PDB entry 6GYR | X-ray diffraction, 3.10 A resolution | chain A

== Chain A ==
Name: Histone acetyltransferase p300
Source organism: Homo sapiens
Notes: EC 2.3.1.48, 2.3.1.-
UniProt: Q09472 (EP300_HUMAN); residue numbers follow UniProt; this construct covers 1046-1533, 1566-1664
Chain sequence (588 residues; numbered 1045 to 1664; 32 numbers in that range are skipped by the numbering (no residue carries them; nothing is unmodelled there); the number before each row is that of its first residue):
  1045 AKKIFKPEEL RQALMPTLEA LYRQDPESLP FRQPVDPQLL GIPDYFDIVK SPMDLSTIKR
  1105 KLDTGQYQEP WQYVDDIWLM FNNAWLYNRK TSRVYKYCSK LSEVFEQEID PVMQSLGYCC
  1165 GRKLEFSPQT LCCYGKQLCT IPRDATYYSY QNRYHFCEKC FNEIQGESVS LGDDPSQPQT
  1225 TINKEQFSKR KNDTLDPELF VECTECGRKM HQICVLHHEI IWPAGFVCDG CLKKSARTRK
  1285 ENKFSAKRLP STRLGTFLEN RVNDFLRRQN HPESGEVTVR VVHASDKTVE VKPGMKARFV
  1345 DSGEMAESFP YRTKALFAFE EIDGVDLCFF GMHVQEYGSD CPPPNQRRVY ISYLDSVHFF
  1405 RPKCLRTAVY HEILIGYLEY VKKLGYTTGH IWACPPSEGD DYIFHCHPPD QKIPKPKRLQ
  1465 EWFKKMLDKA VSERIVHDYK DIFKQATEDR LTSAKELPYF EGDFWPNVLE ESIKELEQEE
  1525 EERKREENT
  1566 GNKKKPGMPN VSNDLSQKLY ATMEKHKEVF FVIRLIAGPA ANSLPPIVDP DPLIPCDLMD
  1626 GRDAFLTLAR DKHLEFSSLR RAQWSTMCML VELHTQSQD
Sequence notes: expression tag (1045); engineered mutation Phe1467 (Tyr in Q09472)
UniProt features mapped onto this chain:
  - region: Tyr1397 to Asp1399 (Interaction with histone)
  - binding site (acetyl-CoA): Leu1398 to Ser1400, Arg1410, Thr1411, Ile1457, Arg1462, Trp1466
  - modified residue (N6-acetyllysine): Lys1180, Lys1336, Lys1473, Lys1499, Lys1583
Metal / ion sites: Zn2+ site 1: Cys1163, Cys1164, His1255, Cys1258; Zn2+ site 2: Cys1177, Cys1183, Cys1201; Zn2+ site 3: Cys1247, Cys1250, Cys1272, Cys1275; Zn2+ site 4: His1315, Cys1408 (shared with 2 residues of chain C)
Ligand contacts: Lysine-COENZYME A derivative (01K; [(2R,3S,4R,5R)-5-(6-amino-9H-purin-9-yl)-4-hydroxy-3-(phosphonooxy)tetrahydrofuran-2-yl]methyl (3R,20R)-20-carbamoyl-3-hydroxy-2,2-dimethyl-4,8,14,22-tetraoxo-12-thia-5,9,15,21-tetraazatricos-1-yl dihydrogen diphosphate): Ser1396, Tyr1397, Leu1398, Asp1399, Ser1400, Lys1407, Arg1410, Thr1411, Tyr1414, Trp1436, Ala1437, Cys1438, Pro1439, Pro1440, Asp1444, Tyr1446, Gln1455, Lys1456, Ile1457, Pro1458, Lys1459, Arg1462, Leu1463, Trp1466, Phe1467, Arg1627
Reported in the primary citation:
  - conformationally variable residues (domain motion): Leu1182
  - mutagenesis - D1399Y, Y1467F: abolished catalytic activity
  - post-translational modification sites: Lys1499
  - mutagenesis - N1132A: abolished binding to acetyllysine

== Overview ==
Bound to chain A: Lysine-COENZYME A derivative. Cys1163, Cys1164, His1255 and Cys1258 form the Zn2+ site 1.
Cys1177, Cys1183 and Cys1201 coordinate Zn2+ site 2. From UniProt: 8 acetyl-CoA-binding residues. From the
paper: D1399Y and Y1467F abolish catalytic activity; a modification site at Lys1499.
Chain A is Histone acetyltransferase p300 (Homo sapiens); the structure, Transcription factor dimerization
activates the p300 acetyltransferase, was determined by X-ray diffraction (same publication as 6GYT).
